PDB entry 3H9S | X-ray diffraction, 2.70 A resolution | chains C and E of the 5 polymer chains in the assembly

[Chain C]
Name: Tel1p peptide
Sequence (9 residues; each row starts with the number of its first residue):
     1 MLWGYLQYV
Reported in the primary citation:
  - conformationally variable residues (side-chain flip): Tyr5, Leu6, Gln7

[Chain E]
Name: TRBV6-5 protein
Source organism: Homo sapiens
Reference sequence: Q2YDB4 (Q2YDB4_HUMAN); aligned to UniProt positions 20-264 over residues 1-246 (the alignment contains insertions or deletions, so no single offset holds)
Sequence (245 residues; numbered 1 to 246 plus 1 insertion-coded residue; 2 numbers in that range are skipped by the numbering (no residue carries them; nothing is unmodelled there); the number before each row is that of its first residue):
     1 NAGVTQTPKFQVLKTGQSMTLQCAQDMNHEYMSWYRQDPGMGLRLIHYSV
    51 GAGITDQGEVPNG
    65 YNVSRSTTEDFPLRLLSAAPSQTSVYFCASRPGLAGGRP
   105 EQYFGPGTRLTV
  116A T
   117 EDLKNVFPPEVAVFEPSEAEISHTQKATLVCLATGFYPDHVELSWWVNGK
   167 EVHSGVSTDPQPLKEQPALNDSRYALSSRLRVSATFWQDPRNHFRCQVQF
   217 YGLSENDEWTQDRAKPVTQIVSAEAWGRAD
Differences from the reference sequence: insertion (98-99); conflict Gly100 (Gln117 in Q2YDB4), Arg102 (Thr119 in Q2YDB4), Pro103 (Glu120 in Q2YDB4), Glu105 (Thr121 in Q2YDB4), Thr115 (Leu131 in Q2YDB4), Thr116A (Leu133 in Q2YDB4), Ala191 (Cys208 in Q2YDB4), Asp205 (Asn222 in Q2YDB4)
Disulfide bonds: Cys23-Cys92, Cys147-Cys212
Reported in the primary citation:
  - conformationally variable residues (loop rearrangement): Gly101

[Chain C / chain E interface]
Contacting residue pairs (7):
  Tyr5(C) with Gly101(E), hydrogen bond (side chain-backbone)
  Leu6(C) with Leu98(E)
  Gln7(C) with Ala99(E); Gly100(E)
  Tyr8(C) with Glu30(E), hydrogen bond; Leu98(E); Ala99(E), hydrophobic
Other interface residues (no listed pair), chain E (6 interface residues in all): Pro103

[Overview]
4 residues of chain C and 6 residues of chain E are in contact; the contacts include 2 hydrogen bonds. Polar
contacts include Tyr5(C)-Gly101(E) and Tyr8(C)-Glu30(E). The paper reports conformational variability at
Tyr5(C), Leu6(C) and Gly101(E) among others.
Here chain C is Tel1p peptide and chain E is TRBV6-5 protein (Homo sapiens). Entry 3H9S (The complex between
TCR A6 and human Class I MHC HLA-A2 with the bound Tel1p peptide) was determined by X-ray diffraction,
deposited together with 3H7B, 3H9H and 3IXA.
